PDB entry 6P2G | X-ray diffraction, 2.99 A resolution | chains A and B of the 4 polymer chains in the assembly

== Chain A ==
Molecule: Reverse transcriptase/ribonuclease H
From: Human immunodeficiency virus type 1 group M subtype B (isolate HXB2)
Notes: EC 2.7.7.49, 2.7.7.7, 3.1.26.13
Reference sequence: P04585 (POL_HV1H2); residues 1-560 here correspond to UniProt positions 588-1147 (UniProt number = residue number + 587)
Chain sequence (560 residues; numbered 1 to 560; the number before each row is that of its first residue):
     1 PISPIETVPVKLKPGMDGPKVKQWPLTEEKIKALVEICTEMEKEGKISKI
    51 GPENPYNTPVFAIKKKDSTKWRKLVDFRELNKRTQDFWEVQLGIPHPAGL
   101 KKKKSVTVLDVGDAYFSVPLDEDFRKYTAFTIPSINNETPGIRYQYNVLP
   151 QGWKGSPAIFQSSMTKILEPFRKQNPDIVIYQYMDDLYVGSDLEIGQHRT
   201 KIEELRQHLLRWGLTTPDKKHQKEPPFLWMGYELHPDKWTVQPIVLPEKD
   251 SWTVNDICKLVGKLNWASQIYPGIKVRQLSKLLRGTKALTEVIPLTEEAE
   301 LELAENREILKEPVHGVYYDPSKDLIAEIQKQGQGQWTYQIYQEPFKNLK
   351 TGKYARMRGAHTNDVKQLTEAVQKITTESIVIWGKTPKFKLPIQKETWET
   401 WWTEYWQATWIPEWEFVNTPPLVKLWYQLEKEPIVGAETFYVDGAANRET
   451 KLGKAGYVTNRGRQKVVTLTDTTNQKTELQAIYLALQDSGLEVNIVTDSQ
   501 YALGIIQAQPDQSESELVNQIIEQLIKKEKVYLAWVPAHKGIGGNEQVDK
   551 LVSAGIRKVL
Not modelled in the structure: 134-142, 555-560
Construct notes: engineered mutation Cys258 (Gln845 in P04585), Ser280 (Cys867 in P04585)
Metal / ion sites: Mg2+: Asp110, Val111, Asp185 (together with 2',3'-dideoxycytidine 5'-triphosphate)
Small-molecule neighbours: 2',3'-dideoxycytidine 5'-triphosphate (DCT): Arg72, Asp110, Val111, Gly112, Asp113, Ala114, Tyr115, Gln151, Met184, Asp185
Curated features (UniProtKB/Swiss-Prot):
  - region: Phe227 to His235 (RT 'primer grip')
  - motif: Trp398 to Trp414 (Tryptophan repeat motif)
  - binding site (Mg(2+)): Asp110, Asp185, Asp186, Asp443, Glu478, Asp498, Asp549
  - site: Trp401 (Essential for RT p66/p51 heterodimerization), Trp414 (Essential for RT p66/p51 heterodimerization), Phe440, Tyr441 (Cleavage), Leu560 (Cleavage)
Reported in the primary citation:
  - Mg2+ coordination: Asp110, Val111, Asp185
  - binding site for 2',3'-dideoxycytidine 5'-triphosphate: Arg72, Asp113, Ala114

== Chain B ==
Molecule: p51 RT
From: Human immunodeficiency virus type 1 group M subtype B (isolate HXB2)
Reference sequence: P04585 (POL_HV1H2); residues 1-440 here correspond to UniProt positions 588-1027 (UniProt number = residue number + 587)
Chain sequence (452 residues; row label = number of the first residue in the row; numbers below 1 keep their minus sign (Met-11 is residue -11)):
   -11 MGSSHHHHHHSSPISPIETVPVKLKPGMDGPKVKQWPLTEEKIKALVEIC
    39 TEMEKEGKISKIGPENPYNTPVFAIKKKDSTKWRKLVDFRELNKRTQDFW
    89 EVQLGIPHPAGLKKKKSVTVLDVGDAYFSVPLDEDFRKYTAFTIPSINNE
   139 TPGIRYQYNVLPQGWKGSPAIFQSSMTKILEPFRKQNPDIVIYQYMDDLY
   189 VGSDLEIGQHRTKIEELRQHLLRWGLTTPDKKHQKEPPFLWMGYELHPDK
   239 WTVQPIVLPEKDSWTVNDIQKLVGKLNWASQIYPGIKVRQLSKLLRGTKA
   289 LTEVIPLTEEAELELAENREILKEPVHGVYYDPSKDLIAEIQKQGQGQWT
   339 YQIYQEPFKNLKTGKYARMRGAHTNDVKQLTEAVQKITTESIVIWGKTPK
   389 FKLPIQKETWETWWTEYWQATWIPEWEFVNTPPLVKLWYQLEKEPIVGAE
   439 TF
Not modelled in the structure: -11 to 6, 85-95, 212-232, 357-359, 430-440
Construct notes: expression tag (-11 to 0); engineered mutation Ser280 (Cys867 in P04585)
Curated features (UniProtKB/Swiss-Prot):
  - region: Phe227 to His235 (RT 'primer grip')
  - motif: Trp398 to Trp414 (Tryptophan repeat motif)
  - binding site (Mg(2+)): Asp110, Asp185, Asp186
  - site: Trp401 (Essential for RT p66/p51 heterodimerization), Trp414 (Essential for RT p66/p51 heterodimerization), Phe440 (Cleavage)

== Chain A / chain B interface ==
Pairs across the interface (128; chain A residue first):
  Val8(A) with Glu53(B)
  Pro9(A) with Glu53(B)
  Gln85(A) with Glu53(B), hydrogen bond (side chain-backbone)
  Asp86(A) with Lys20(B), salt bridge; Pro55(B)
  Phe87(A) with Pro52(B)
  Trp88(A) with Val21(B); Lys22(B); Pro52(B), hydrogen bond (backbone-backbone); Asn54(B); Pro55(B); Asn57(B); Thr131(B); Arg143(B)
  Val90(A) with Pro140(B); Gly141(B), hydrogen bond (backbone-backbone); Arg143(B)
  Gln91(A) with Pro140(B)
  Leu92(A) with Thr131(B); Pro133(B), hydrophobic; Asn137(B); Gly141(B)
  Gly93(A) with Asn137(B), hydrogen bond (backbone-side chain)
  Ile94(A) with Asn137(B)
  Pro95(A) with Asn136(B); Asn137(B)
  His96(A) with Asn136(B), hydrogen bond (backbone-side chain)
  Gly99(A) with Asn136(B)
  Ala158(A) with Pro52(B), hydrophobic
  Ile159(A) with Pro52(B)
  Gln161(A) with Pro140(B)
  Ser162(A) with Pro52(B)
  Thr165(A) with Pro140(B); Ile142(B)
  Lys166(A) with Ile50(B)
  Glu169(A) with Lys49(B), salt bridge
  Arg172(A) with Thr139(B)
  Val179(A) with Glu138(B)
  Ile180(A) with Glu138(B)
  Tyr181(A) with Asn136(B), hydrogen bond; Glu138(B)
  Gln182(A) with Glu138(B), hydrogen bond (backbone-backbone); Pro140(B)
  Arg358(A) with Gln394(B), hydrogen bond; Glu396(B), salt bridge
  Gln373(A) with Glu396(B); Thr397(B), hydrogen bond; Thr400(B); Trp401(B)
  Thr376(A) with Thr400(B); Trp401(B)
  Thr377(A) with Pro25(B); Thr400(B)
  Ile380(A) with Pro25(B), hydrophobic; Leu26(B); Thr27(B)
  Val381(A) with Pro25(B), hydrophobic; Ile135(B); Asn136(B), hydrogen bond (backbone-backbone); Asn137(B)
  Ile382(A) with Ile135(B); Asn136(B)
  Trp383(A) with Ile135(B)
  Gly384(A) with Thr27(B); Glu28(B), hydrogen bond (backbone-backbone); Ile135(B)
  Trp402(A) with Lys331(B), hydrogen bond (backbone-side chain); Thr362(B); Asp364(B), hydrogen bond
  Tyr405(A) with Lys331(B), hydrogen bond (backbone-side chain)
  Trp406(A) with Lys331(B); Thr419(B), hydrogen bond (side chain-backbone)
  Gln407(A) with Lys331(B), hydrogen bond (backbone-side chain); Asp364(B); Pro392(B); Ile393(B); Val417(B); Asn418(B); Thr419(B), hydrogen bond
  Ala408(A) with Asp364(B); Pro392(B), hydrogen bond (backbone-backbone); Ile393(B)
  Thr409(A) with Asp364(B)
  Trp410(A) with Asn363(B); Val365(B), hydrophobic; Trp401(B); Tyr405(B)
  Pro412(A) with Trp401(B), hydrophobic
  Pro433(A) with Asn255(B)
  Ile434(A) with Thr290(B)
  Val435(A) with Thr290(B)
  Thr439(A) with Lys287(B); Ala288(B); Leu289(B), hydrogen bond (side chain-backbone)
  Tyr441(A) with Val254(B); Gln258(B), hydrogen bond; Thr286(B); Lys287(B), hydrogen bond (side chain-backbone); Leu289(B)
  Val458(A) with Thr286(B)
  Thr459(A) with Thr286(B)
  Asn460(A) with Thr286(B); Lys287(B); Ala288(B)
  Asn494(A) with Leu289(B)
  Val496(A) with Leu289(B), hydrophobic
  Gln500(A) with Leu422(B)
  Leu503(A) with Leu422(B), hydrophobic
  Gln507(A) with Pro421(B)
  Tyr532(A) with Asn255(B), hydrogen bond; Lys259(B); Leu289(B), hydrophobic
  Ala534(A) with Lys259(B)
  Trp535(A) with Lys259(B); Leu422(B); Trp426(B), hydrophobic
  Val536(A) with Gln258(B)
  Pro537(A) with Gly262(B); Asn265(B)
  Lys540(A) with Asn265(B); Ser280(B)
  Gly541(A) with Ser280(B)
  Ile542(A) with Val261(B), hydrophobic
  Gly543(A) with Leu283(B); Gly285(B)
  Gly544(A) with Gly285(B), hydrogen bond (backbone-backbone); Thr286(B)
  Gln547(A) with Thr286(B)
Other interface residues (no listed pair), chain A (72 interface residues in all): Leu100, Thr369, Glu370, Gly436, Glu546
Other interface residues (no listed pair), chain B (64 interface residues in all): Gly51, Tyr56, Arg284, Trp337, Leu368

== In short ==
72 residues of chain A and 64 residues of chain B are in contact; the contacts include 23 hydrogen bonds and 3
salt bridges. Polar contacts include Asp86(A)-Lys20(B), Glu169(A)-Lys49(B) and Arg358(A)-Glu396(B). The paper
reports a binding site for 2',3'-dideoxycytidine 5'-triphosphate at Arg72(A), Asp113(A) and Ala114(A); Mg2+
coordination by Asp110(A), Val111(A) and Asp185(A).
Here chain A is Reverse transcriptase/ribonuclease H and chain B is p51 RT, both from Human immunodeficiency
virus type 1 group M subtype B (isolate HXB2). Entry 6P2G (Structure of HIV-1 Reverse Transcriptase (RT) in
complex with dsDNA and D-ddCTP) was determined by X-ray diffraction together with 6OR7, 6OTZ, 6OUN, 6P1I and
6P1X from the same study.
